8QZX - chains A and E of the 5 polymer chains in the assembly; structure by electron microscopy, 3.01 A resolution.

Chain A:
Molecule: Deoxyhypusine synthase related protein, putative
From: Trichomonas vaginalis
UniProt: A2DTB8 (A2DTB8_TRIV3); residues 0-363 here correspond to UniProt positions 1-364 (UniProt number = residue number + 1)
Sequence (364 residues; each row starts with the number of its first residue; numbering starts at 0):
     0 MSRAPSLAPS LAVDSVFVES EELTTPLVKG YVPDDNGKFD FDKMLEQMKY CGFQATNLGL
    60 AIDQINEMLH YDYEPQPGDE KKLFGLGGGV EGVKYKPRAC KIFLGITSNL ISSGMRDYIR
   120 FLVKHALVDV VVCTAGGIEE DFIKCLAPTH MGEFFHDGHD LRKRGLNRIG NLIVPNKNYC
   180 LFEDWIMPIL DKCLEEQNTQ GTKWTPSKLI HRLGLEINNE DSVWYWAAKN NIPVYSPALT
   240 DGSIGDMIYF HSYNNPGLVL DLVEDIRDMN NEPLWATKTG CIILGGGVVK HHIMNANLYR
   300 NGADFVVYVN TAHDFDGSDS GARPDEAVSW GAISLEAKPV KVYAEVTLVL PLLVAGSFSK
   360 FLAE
Disordered / not traced: 0-22, 75-80, 169-170
Sequence notes: engineered mutation Ala331 (Lys332 in A2DTB8)

Chain E:
Molecule: Eukaryotic translation initiation factor 5A
From: Trichomonas vaginalis
UniProt: D5MC19 (D5MC19_TRIVA); residues 1-167 here = UniProt positions 1-167
Sequence (167 residues; each row starts with the number of its first residue):
     1 MSSAEEEVHH DLEIQEVDAG SQEKATIPVN KLKKGGYVLI EGRPCRVVDI TKSKTGKHGH
    61 AKAGIAGTDL FTGRRYETHL PTSHEIEVPF VDRSDYGLIN IDDGHTQLLT LDGTLREDVD
   121 LPPEGNEMRQ RVIDLFNVCV NTNDQVVVTV LSSNGENLIV DCKKSTN
Disordered / not traced: 1-28, 165-167

Interface between chain A and chain E:
Contacting residue pairs (11):
  Asn270(A) - Glu77(E)  hydrogen bond
  Leu273(A) - Thr51(E)
  Leu273(A) - Glu77(E)
  Trp274(A) - Asp49(E)
  Trp274(A) - Arg75(E)
  Trp274(A) - Glu77(E)
  His290(A) - Lys57(E)  hydrogen bond
  Tyr298(A) - Thr51(E)
  Asn300(A) - Lys52(E)  hydrogen bond (side chain-backbone)
  Asn300(A) - Ser53(E)
  Trp329(A) - Lys57(E)
Other interface residues (no listed pair), chain A (8 interface residues in all): Leu297
Other interface residues (no listed pair), chain E (9 interface residues in all): His58, His79

Summary:
8 residues of chain A face 9 of chain E across their interface; the contacts include 3 hydrogen bonds. Polar
contacts include Asn270(A)-Glu77(E), His290(A)-Lys57(E) and Asn300(A)-Lys52(E).
Chain A is Deoxyhypusine synthase related protein, putative and chain E is Eukaryotic translation initiation
factor 5A, both from Trichomonas vaginalis; the structure, CryoEM structure of DHS-eIF5A complex structure
from Trichomonas vaginalis, was determined by electron microscopy (same publication as 8QZV and 8QZW).
